PDB entry 5KBM | X-ray diffraction, 1.42 A resolution | chain A

[Chain A]
Name: Cell surface Cu-only superoxide dismutase 5
Organism: Candida albicans (strain SC5314 / ATCC MYA-2876)
Notes: EC 1.15.1.1
UniProtKB: Q5AD07 (SOD5_CANAL); numbering as in UniProt (aligned over 27-181)
Chain sequence (159 residues; each row starts with the number of its first residue):
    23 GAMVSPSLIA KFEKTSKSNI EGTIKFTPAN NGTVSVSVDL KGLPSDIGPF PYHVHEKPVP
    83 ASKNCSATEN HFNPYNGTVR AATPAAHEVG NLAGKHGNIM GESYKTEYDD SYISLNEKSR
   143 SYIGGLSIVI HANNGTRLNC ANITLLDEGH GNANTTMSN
Unresolved in the structure: 23-26, 97-102, 179-181
Sequence notes: expression tag (23-26); engineered mutation Asn113 (Asp in Q5AD07)
Curated features (UniProtKB/Swiss-Prot):
  - binding site (Cu cation): His75, His77, His93, His153
  - glycosylation (N-linked (GlcNAc...) asparagine): Asn53, Asn86, Asn98, Asn156, Asn164, Asn176, Asn181
Disulfide bonds: Cys87-Cys162
Ion coordination: Cu+: His75, His77, His153
What the authors report for this chain:
  - Cu+ coordination: His75, His77, His153
  - conformationally variable residues (order/disorder transition): Asn98 to Arg102
  - mutagenesis - D113N: abolished binding to copper at pH 5.5
  - mutagenesis - D113N: abolished catalytic activity on low pH
  - mutagenesis - D113N: unchanged catalytic activity on near neutral pH

[In short]
His75, His77 and His153 coordinate Cu+. Curated annotation (UniProt) lists 4 Cu cation-binding residues. The
paper reports that D113N abolishes binding to copper at pH 5.5; Cu+ coordination by His75, His77 and His153.
Chain A is Cell surface Cu-only superoxide dismutase 5 (Candida albicans (strain SC5314 / ATCC MYA-2876)); the
structure, Candida Albicans Superoxide Dismutase 5 (SOD5), D113N Mutant, was determined by X-ray diffraction
together with 5KBK and 5KBL from the same study.
